5L8R - chains H and L of the 16 polymer chains in the assembly; structure by X-ray diffraction, 2.60 A resolution.

[Chain H]
Name: Photosystem I reaction center subunit VI
Source organism: Pisum sativum
Reference sequence: A0A0M3KL10 (A0A0M3KL10_PEA); residues 53-138 here correspond to UniProt positions 2-87 (UniProt number = residue number - 51)
Chain sequence (88 residues; numbered 53 to 140; the number before each row is that of its first residue):
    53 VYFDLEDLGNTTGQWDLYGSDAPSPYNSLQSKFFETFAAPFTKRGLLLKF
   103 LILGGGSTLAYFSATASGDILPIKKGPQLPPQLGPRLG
Differences from the reference sequence: conflict L60 (Ile9 in A0A0M3KL10), N79 (Ser28 in A0A0M3KL10), S80 (Pro29 in A0A0M3KL10), A116 (Thr65 in A0A0M3KL10), K126 (Val75 in A0A0M3KL10), Q134 (Lys83 in A0A0M3KL10); expression tag (139-140)
Residues lining bound ligands:
  - beta-carotene (BCR): L81, F85, T88, F89
  - chlorophyll a (CLA), molecule 1: P77, Y78, Q82, F86
  - chlorophyll a (CLA), molecule 2: N79, L81, Q82, F85, F86
  - chlorophyll a (CLA), molecule 3: L103, I104, G107, G108, T110, L111, L123

[Chain L]
Name: Putative uncharacterized protein
Source organism: Pisum sativum
Reference sequence: E1C9L1 (E1C9L1_PEA); residues 54-210 here correspond to UniProt positions 4-160 (UniProt number = residue number - 50)
Chain sequence (157 residues; numbered 54 to 210; the number before each row is that of its first residue):
    54 YQVVQPINGDPFIGSLETPVTSSPLVAWYLSNLPGYRTAVNPLLRGIEVG
   104 LAHGFLLVGPFVKAGPLRNTEIAGQAGSLAAGGLVVILSICLTIYGISSF
   154 NEGDPSTAPSLTLTGRKKQPDQLQTADGWAKFTGGFFFGGISGVIWAFFL
   204 LYVLDLP
Differences from the reference sequence: conflict V57 (Ile7 in E1C9L1), V79 (Ile29 in E1C9L1), G88 (Ala38 in E1C9L1), N94 (Ser44 in E1C9L1), F108 (Tyr58 in E1C9L1), I143 (Leu93 in E1C9L1), D157 (Ala107 in E1C9L1), Q172 (Glu122 in E1C9L1), F201 (Tyr151 in E1C9L1)
Ion coordination: chlorophyll a Mg near E101 (its only coordinating residue here)
Residues lining bound ligands:
  - beta-carotene (BCR), molecule 1: V102, H106, L141, C144, L145, I147, Y148, W182, F185, F189
  - beta-carotene (BCR), molecule 2: L104, A105, F108, L109, F191, S195, G196, I198, W199
  - beta-carotene (BCR), molecule 3: F108, W199, L203
  - beta-carotene (BCR), molecule 4: F114, A133, L137, I140
  - chlorophyll a (CLA), molecule 1: V56, V57, L69, T71, P72, V73, L78, V79
  - chlorophyll a (CLA), molecule 2: S68, L69, T71, V73, T74, V79, L83
  - chlorophyll a (CLA), molecule 3: V73, Y82, L86, P87, G88, E101, V102, A105, H106, L109
  - chlorophyll a (CLA), molecule 4: W81, Y82, N85, L86, R90, I100, E101, L104, A105
  - chlorophyll a (CLA), molecule 5: H106, L110, L141
  - chlorophyll a (CLA), molecule 6: F108, L109, G112, P113, K116, A200, L203, L207, D208, L209, P210
  - chlorophyll a (CLA), molecule 7: P113, F114, A117, G118, P119, R121
  - chlorophyll a (CLA), molecule 8: F114, P119, L120, G130, L132, A133, G136, I140, I143
  - chlorophyll a (CLA), molecule 9: L137, I140, Y148, S151, S152
  - chlorophyll a (CLA), molecule 10: I140, I143, C144, I147

[Interface between chain H and chain L]
Contacting residue pairs - 71 pairs, chain H then chain L:
  Y54(H) with N61(L); G62(L); D63(L)
  D59(H) with L164(L)
  G61(H) with L164(L)
  N62(H) with L164(L)
  T63(H) with D63(L); I66(L)
  T64(H) with I66(L)
  G65(H) with I66(L)
  Q66(H) with P162(L); L164(L)
  W67(H) with N61(L); P162(L); L164(L); T165(L)
  D68(H) with T91(L); P162(L); L164(L), hydrogen bond (backbone-backbone); K171(L), salt bridge
  L69(H) with L166(L), hydrophobic
  Y70(H) with T74(L), hydrogen bond (side chain-backbone); A80(L), hydrophobic; L83(L), hydrophobic; S84(L), hydrogen bond (backbone-side chain); Y89(L)
  G71(H) with Y89(L)
  S72(H) with S84(L); Y89(L), hydrogen bond (backbone-backbone)
  D73(H) with T91(L), hydrogen bond (backbone-side chain); K171(L)
  A74(H) with A92(L)
  S76(H) with V93(L)
  P77(H) with R90(L)
  Y78(H) with P87(L); V93(L), hydrophobic; L97(L), hydrophobic; R98(L); E101(L), hydrogen bond
  S83(H) with L97(L)
  F86(H) with L96(L); I100(L), hydrophobic; F191(L), hydrophobic
  E87(H) with N94(L); L96(L)
  F89(H) with F191(L), hydrophobic
  A90(H) with F191(L), hydrophobic
  F93(H) with A183(L); G187(L); F190(L), hydrophobic
  T94(H) with L96(L); A183(L); K184(L)
  R96(H) with T146(L); G149(L), hydrogen bond (side chain-backbone); I150(L); F153(L), hydrogen bond (side chain-backbone); A179(L); A183(L)
  L99(H) with T146(L); T186(L)
  L100(H) with I143(L), hydrophobic; T146(L); I147(L), hydrophobic
  F102(H) with F190(L), hydrophobic
  L103(H) with V139(L), hydrophobic; S142(L); I143(L), hydrophobic; F190(L), hydrophobic
  F114(H) with L132(L), hydrophobic
  I122(H) with L120(L), hydrophobic
Also at the interface, not in a pair above, chain H (34 interface residues in all): I104
Also at the interface, not in a pair above, chain L (47 interface residues in all): I60, S75, V79, N154, G168

[In short]
34 residues of chain H face 47 of chain L across their interface, with 8 hydrogen bonds and 1 salt bridge.
Polar contacts include D68(H)-K171(L), Y70(H)-T74(L) and Y70(H)-S84(L). 2 chlorophyll a molecules and one
beta-carotene molecule are bound between chain H and chain L.
Here chain H is Photosystem I reaction center subunit VI and chain L is Putative uncharacterized protein, both
from Pisum sativum. Entry 5L8R (The structure of plant photosystem I super-complex at 2.6 angstrom resolution)
was determined by X-ray diffraction.
